PDB entry 6UQE | electron microscopy, 3.00 A resolution | chains C and L of the 22 polymer chains in the assembly

== Chain C ==
Molecule: ATP-dependent Clp protease ATP-binding subunit ClpA
Organism: Escherichia coli K-12
UniProtKB: A0A4Y9BNB2 (A0A4Y9BNB2_ECOLX); residues 169-746 here = UniProt positions 169-746
Amino-acid sequence (578 residues; each row starts with the number of its first residue):
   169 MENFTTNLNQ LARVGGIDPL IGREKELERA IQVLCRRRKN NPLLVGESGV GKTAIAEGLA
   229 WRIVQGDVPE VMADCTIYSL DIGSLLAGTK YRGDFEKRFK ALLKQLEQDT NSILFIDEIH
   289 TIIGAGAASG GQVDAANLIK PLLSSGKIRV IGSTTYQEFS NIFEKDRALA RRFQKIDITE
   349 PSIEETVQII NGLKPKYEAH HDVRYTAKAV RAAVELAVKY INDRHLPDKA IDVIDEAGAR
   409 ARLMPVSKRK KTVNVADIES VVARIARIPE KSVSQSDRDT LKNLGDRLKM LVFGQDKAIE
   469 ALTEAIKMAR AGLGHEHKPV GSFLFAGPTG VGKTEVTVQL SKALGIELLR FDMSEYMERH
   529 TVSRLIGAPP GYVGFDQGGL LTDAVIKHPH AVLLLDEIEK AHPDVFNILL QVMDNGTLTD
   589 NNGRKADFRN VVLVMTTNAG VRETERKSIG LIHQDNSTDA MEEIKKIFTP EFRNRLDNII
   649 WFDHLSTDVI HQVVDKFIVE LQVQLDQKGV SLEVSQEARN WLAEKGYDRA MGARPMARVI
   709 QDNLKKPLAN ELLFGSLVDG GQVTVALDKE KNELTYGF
Residues lining bound ligands:
  - ATP-gamma-S (AGS; phosphothiophosphoric acid-adenylate ester), molecule 1: P187, L188, I189, R191, S216, G217, V218, G219, K220, T221, A222, T323, I357, L361, P395, D396, I399
  - ATP-gamma-S (AGS), molecule 2: A336, R339, R340
  - ATP-gamma-S (AGS), molecule 3: L459, V460, F461, Q463, T497, G498, V499, G500, K501, T502, E503, N606, L653, V661, K664, F665, A701, R702

== Chain L ==
Molecule: ATP-dependent Clp protease proteolytic subunit
Organism: Escherichia coli K-12
Notes: EC 3.4.21.92
UniProtKB: A0A0K4NM46 (A0A0K4NM46_ECOLX); residue numbers follow UniProt; this construct covers 15-206
Amino-acid sequence (192 residues; each row starts with the number of its first residue):
    15 ALVPMVIEQT SRGERSFDIY SRLLKERVIF LTGQVEDHMA NLIVAQMLFL EAENPEKDIY
    75 LYINSPGGVI TAGMSIYDTM QFIKPDVSTI CMGQAASMGA FLLTAGAKGK RFCLPNSRVM
   135 IHQPLGGYQG QATDIEIHAR EILKVKGRMN ELMALHTGQS LEQIERDTER DRFLSAPEAV
   195 EYGLVDSILT HR

== Interface between chain C and chain L ==
Pairs across the interface (8):
  K615(C) with A66(L); E67(L)
  S616(C) with A66(L)
  I617(C) with L62(L); F63(L); A66(L), hydrophobic
  L619(C) with L62(L), hydrophobic; F96(L), hydrophobic
Interface residues without a listed pair, chain C (5 interface residues in all): G618

== Summary ==
Chain C and chain L each contribute 5 residues to their interface. Chain C binds 3 copies of ATP-gamma-S.
Here chain C is ATP-dependent Clp protease ATP-binding subunit ClpA and chain L is ATP-dependent Clp protease
proteolytic subunit, both from Escherichia coli K-12. Entry 6UQE (ClpA/ClpP Disengaged State bound to
RepA-GFP) was determined by electron microscopy, deposited together with 6UQO, 6W1Z, 6W20, 6W21, 6W22, 6W23
and 6W24.
